Entry 6QVJ (electron microscopy, 3.80 A resolution); this record covers chains I and O of the 5 polymer chains in the assembly.

== Chain I ==
Molecule: Calmodulin-regulated spectrin-associated protein 1
Organism: Homo sapiens
UniProt: Q5T5Y3 (CAMP1_HUMAN), isoform Q5T5Y3-3; residues -10 to 130 here correspond to UniProt positions 1473-1613 (UniProt number = residue number + 1483)
Amino-acid sequence (174 residues; each row starts with the number of its first residue; numbers below 1 keep their minus sign (Met-43 is residue -43)):
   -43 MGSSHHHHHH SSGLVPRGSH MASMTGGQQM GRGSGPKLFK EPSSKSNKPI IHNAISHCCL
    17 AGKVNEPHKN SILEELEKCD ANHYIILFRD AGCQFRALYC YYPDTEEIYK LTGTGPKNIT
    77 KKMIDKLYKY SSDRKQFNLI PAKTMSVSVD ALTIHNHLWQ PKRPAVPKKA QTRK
Not modelled in the structure: -43 to -1, 60-63, 69-71, 117-130
Construct notes: initiating methionine (-43); expression tag (-42 to -11); conflict Ser-10 (Thr1473 in Q5T5Y3)

== Chain O ==
Molecule: Tubulin alpha-1B chain
Organism: Homo sapiens
UniProt: P68363 (TBA1B_HUMAN); numbering as in UniProt (aligned over 1-451)
Amino-acid sequence (451 residues; numbered 1 to 451; the number before each row is that of its first residue):
     1 MRECISIHVG QAGVQIGNAC WELYCLEHGI QPDGQMPSDK TIGGGDDSFN TFFSETGAGK
    61 HVPRAVFVDL EPTVIDEVRT GTYRQLFHPE QLITGKEDAA NNYARGHYTI GKEIIDLVLD
   121 RIRKLADQCT GLQGFLVFHS FGGGTGSGFT SLLMERLSVD YGKKSKLEFS IYPAPQVSTA
   181 VVEPYNSILT THTTLEHSDC AFMVDNEAIY DICRRNLDIE RPTYTNLNRL ISQIVSSITA
   241 SLRFDGALNV DLTEFQTNLV PYPRIHFPLA TYAPVISAEK AYHEQLSVAE ITNACFEPAN
   301 QMVKCDPRHG KYMACCLLYR GDVVPKDVNA AIATIKTKRS IQFVDWCPTG FKVGINYQPP
   361 TVVPGGDLAK VQRAVCMLSN TTAIAEAWAR LDHKFDLMYA KRAFVHWYVG EGMEEGEFSE
   421 AREDMAALEK DYEEVGVDSV EGEGEEEGEE Y
Not modelled in the structure: 38-46, 442-451
Ion coordination: Mg2+: Glu71 (together with GTP)
Ligand contacts: GTP (guanosine-5'-triphosphate): Gly10, Gln11, Ala12, Gln15, Glu71, Asp98, Ala99, Ala100, Asn101, Ser140, Gly142, Gly143, Gly144, Thr145, Gly146, Ile171, Thr179, Glu183, Asn206, Tyr224, Leu227, Asn228, Ile231
UniProt features mapped onto this chain:
  - motif: Met1 to Cys4 (MREC motif)
  - active site: Glu254
  - binding site (GTP): Gly10, Gln11, Ala12, Gln15, Glu71, Ala99, Ser140, Gly143, Gly144, Thr145, Gly146, Thr179, Glu183, Asn206, Tyr224, Asn228, Leu252
  - binding site (Mg(2+)): Glu71
  - site: Tyr451 (Involved in polymerization)
  - modified residue: Lys40 (N6,N6,N6-trimethyllysine), Ser48 (Phosphoserine), Ser232 (Phosphoserine), Tyr282 (3'-nitrotyrosine), Arg339 (Omega-N-methylarginine), Ser439 (Phosphoserine), Glu443 (5-glutamyl polyglutamate), Glu445 (5-glutamyl polyglutamate), Tyr451 (3'-nitrotyrosine)
  - cross-link (Glycyl lysine isopeptide (Lys-Gly)): Lys326 (interchain with G-Cter in ubiquitin), Lys370 (interchain with G-Cter in ubiquitin)
  - mutagenesis: Glu254 (E254A: Abolished GTPase activity; microtubules have an expanded lattice with a negative twist and display high binding to microtubule-end binding proteins such as MAPRE3 ...)

== Interface between chain I and chain O ==
Residue-residue contacts - 10 pairs, chain I then chain O:
  Lys1(I) with Val409(O)
  Lys85(I) with Glu113(O), salt bridge
  Pro97(I) with Glu113(O); Asp116(O)
  Ala98(I) with Lys112(O); Asp116(O)
  Ser102(I) with Lys112(O)
  Val103(I) with Gly412(O)
  Ser104(I) with Lys112(O); Glu113(O)
Interface residues without a listed pair, chain I (8 interface residues in all): Ile96

== In short ==
8 residues of chain I face 5 of chain O across their interface; the contacts include 1 salt bridge. The
salt-bridged pair is Lys85(I)-Glu113(O). Chain O binds GTP.
Chain I is Calmodulin-regulated spectrin-associated protein 1 and chain O is Tubulin alpha-1B chain, both from
Homo sapiens; the structure, HsCKK (human CAMSAP1) decorated 14pf taxol-GDP microtubule, was determined by
electron microscopy, deposited together with 6QUS, 6QUY and 6QVE.
